7BRM - chains A and a of the 18 polymer chains in the assembly; structure by electron microscopy, 3.60 A resolution.

Chain A:
Molecule: Curli production assembly/transport protein CsgG
Organism: Escherichia coli (strain K12)
UniProtKB: A0A4V3YU48 (A0A4V3YU48_ECOLI); numbering as in UniProt (aligned over 1-277)
Sequence (277 residues; row label = number of the first residue in the row):
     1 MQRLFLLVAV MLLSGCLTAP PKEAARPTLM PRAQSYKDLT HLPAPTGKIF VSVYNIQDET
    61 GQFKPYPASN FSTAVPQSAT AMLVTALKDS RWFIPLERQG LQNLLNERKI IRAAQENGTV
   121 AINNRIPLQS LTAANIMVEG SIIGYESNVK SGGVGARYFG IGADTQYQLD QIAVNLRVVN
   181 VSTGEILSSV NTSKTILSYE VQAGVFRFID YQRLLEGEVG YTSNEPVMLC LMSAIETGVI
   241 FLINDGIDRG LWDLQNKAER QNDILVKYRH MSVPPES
Unresolved in the structure: 1-15, 273-277

Chain a:
Molecule: csgf
Organism: Escherichia coli K-12
Sequence (138 residues; row label = number of the first residue in the row):
     2 MRVKHAVVLL MLISPLSWAG TMTFQFRNPN FGGNPNNGAF LLNSAQAQNS YKDPSYNDDF
    62 GIETPSALDN FTQAIQSQIL GGLLSNINTG KPGRMVTNDY IVDIANRDGQ LQLNVTDRKT
   122 GQTSTIQVSG LQNNSTDF
Unresolved in the structure: 2-20, 55-139

How chain A and chain a interact:
Residue-residue contacts (42; chain A residue first):
  Ser147(A) with Gly21(a), hydrogen bond (side chain-backbone)
  Asn148(A) with Gly21(a)
  Arg157(A) with Leu42(a); Ser45(a), hydrogen bond
  Phe159(A) with Gln49(a)
  Gly160(A) with Gln49(a)
  Gln166(A) with Met23(a)
  Gln168(A) with Gly21(a), hydrogen bond (side chain-backbone); Met23(a)
  Asp170(A) with Gly21(a)
  Ser198(A) with Gly21(a); Met23(a)
  Glu200(A) with Met23(a); Arg28(a), salt bridge
  Gln202(A) with Phe25(a); Gln26(a), hydrogen bond (side chain-backbone); Arg28(a)
  Phe206(A) with Leu42(a); Leu43(a), hydrophobic; Ala46(a), hydrophobic
  Arg207(A) with Tyr52(a)
  Phe208(A) with Ala46(a); Gln47(a); Asn50(a); Tyr52(a)
  Ile209(A) with Tyr52(a)
  Asp210(A) with Tyr52(a)
  Tyr211(A) with Asn50(a); Lys53(a); Asp54(a)
  Glu216(A) with Asn29(a), hydrogen bond; Asn31(a), hydrogen bond; Phe32(a)
  Glu218(A) with Phe27(a); Arg28(a), hydrogen bond (side chain-backbone); Asn29(a)
  Gly220(A) with Phe25(a)
  Thr222(A) with Met23(a); Phe25(a)
  Asn224(A) with Gly21(a); Thr22(a); Met23(a), hydrogen bond (side chain-backbone)
Interface residues without a listed pair, chain A (27 interface residues in all): Lys64, Tyr167, Tyr199, Leu214, Tyr221

In short:
27 residues of chain A and 20 residues of chain a are in contact; the contacts include 8 hydrogen bonds and 1
salt bridge. Among the polar pairs are Glu200(A)-Arg28(a), Ser147(A)-Gly21(a) and Arg157(A)-Ser45(a).
Chain A is Curli production assembly/transport protein CsgG (Escherichia coli (strain K12)) and chain a is
csgf (Escherichia coli K-12); the structure, Architecture of curli complex, was determined by electron
microscopy (same publication as 6LQH and 6LQJ).
